4V32 - chain A; structure by X-ray diffraction, 1.90 A resolution.

== Chain A ==
Protein: Cereblon isoform 4
From: Magnetospirillum gryphiswaldense
UniProtKB: A4TVL0 (A4TVL0_9PROT); residue numbers follow UniProt; this construct covers 1-124
Sequence (125 residues; numbered 0 to 124; the number before each row is that of its first residue; numbering starts at 0):
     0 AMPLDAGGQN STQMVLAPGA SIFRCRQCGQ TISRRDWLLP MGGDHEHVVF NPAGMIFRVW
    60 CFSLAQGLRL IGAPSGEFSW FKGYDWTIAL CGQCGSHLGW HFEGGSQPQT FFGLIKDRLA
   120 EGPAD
Disordered / not traced: 0-18, 124
Differences from the reference sequence: expression tag (0); engineered mutation Phe101 (Tyr in A4TVL0)
Metal / ion sites: Zn2+: Cys24, Cys27, Cys90, Cys93
Ligand contacts: S-Thalidomide (EF2): Phe49, Asn50, Pro51, Phe56, Glu76, Phe77, Ser78, Trp79, Trp85, Trp99, Phe101
From the paper describing this entry:
  - mutagenesis - Y83A/W85A: decreased binding to S-Thalidomide
  - specificity-determining residues: Trp99 (proposed by the authors, not directly observed)

== In short ==
Ligands of chain A: S-Thalidomide. Cys24, Cys27, Cys90 and Cys93 coordinate Zn2+. From the paper: Y83A/W85A
reduce binding to S-Thalidomide; the specificity determinant Trp99.
Chain A is Cereblon isoform 4 (Magnetospirillum gryphiswaldense); the structure, Cereblon isoform 4 from
Magnetospirillum gryphiswaldense in complex with Thalidomide, Y101F mutant, was determined by X-ray
diffraction, deposited together with 4V2Y, 4V2Z, 4V30 and 4V31.
